PDB entry 7BJ2 | electron microscopy, 3.00 A resolution | chains b and z of the 26 polymer chains in the assembly

== Chain b (and z) ==
Name: Flagellar P-ring protein
Source organism: Salmonella typhimurium (strain LT2 / SGSC1412 / ATCC 700720)
Notes: chain z of this document is another copy of the same molecule, construct and numbering; everything in this record applies to it too
UniProt: P15930 (FLGI_SALTY); numbering as in UniProt (aligned over 1-365)
Chain sequence (365 residues; each row starts with the number of its first residue):
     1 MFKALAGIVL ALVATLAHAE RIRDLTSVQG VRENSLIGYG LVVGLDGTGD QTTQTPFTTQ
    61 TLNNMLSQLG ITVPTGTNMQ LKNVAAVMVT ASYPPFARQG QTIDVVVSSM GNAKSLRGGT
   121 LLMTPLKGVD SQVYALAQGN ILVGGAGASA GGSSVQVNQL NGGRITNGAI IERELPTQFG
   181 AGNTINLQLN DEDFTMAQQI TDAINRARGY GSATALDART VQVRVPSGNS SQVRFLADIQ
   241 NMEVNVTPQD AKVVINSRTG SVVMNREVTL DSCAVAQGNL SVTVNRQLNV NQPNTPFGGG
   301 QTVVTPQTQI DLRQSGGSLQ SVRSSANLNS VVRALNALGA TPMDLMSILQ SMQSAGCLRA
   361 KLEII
Disordered / not traced: 1-19, 146-154, 285-315

== Interface between chain b and chain z ==
Pairs across the interface - 15 pairs, chain b then chain z:
  Ile255(b) - Leu142(z)  hydrophobic
  Ser257(b) - Ile141(z)
  Arg258(b) - Gly118(z)
  Arg258(b) - Thr120(z)
  Arg258(b) - Asn140(z)  hydrogen bond
  Gln350(b) - Leu142(z)
  Gln350(b) - Arg164(z)  hydrogen bond (side chain-backbone)
  Gln350(b) - Thr166(z)  hydrogen bond
  Gln353(b) - Thr166(z)
  Ser354(b) - Arg164(z)
  Leu362(b) - Thr166(z)
  Leu362(b) - Asn167(z)
  Ile364(b) - Asn140(z)  hydrogen bond (backbone-side chain)
  Ile364(b) - Leu142(z)  hydrophobic
  Ile365(b) - Asn140(z)
Other interface residues (no listed pair), chain b (12 interface residues in all): Met346, Ser347, Lys361
Other interface residues (no listed pair), chain z (11 interface residues in all): Asp104, Gly144, Ile165

== Summary ==
12 residues of chain b face 11 of chain z across their interface, with 4 hydrogen bonds. Among the polar pairs
are Arg258(b)-Asn140(z), Gln350(b)-Arg164(z) and Gln350(b)-Thr166(z).
Chain b and chain z are both Flagellar P-ring protein (Salmonella typhimurium (strain LT2 / SGSC1412 / ATCC
700720)); the structure, Salmonella flagellar basal body assembly intermediate - P ring alone structure, was
determined by electron microscopy (same publication as 7BGL, 7BHQ, 7BIN, 7BK0 and 7NVG).
